5X0Y - chains C and J of the 11 polymer chains in the assembly; structure by electron microscopy, 4.69 A resolution (low resolution: residue-level contacts below are approximate; hydrogen-bond / salt-bridge calls are withheld).

# Chain C
Protein: Histone H2A
Organism: Xenopus laevis
UniProtKB: Q6AZJ8 (Q6AZJ8_XENLA); residues 1-129 here correspond to UniProt positions 2-130 (UniProt number = residue number + 1)
Chain sequence (129 residues; numbered 1 to 129; the number before each row is that of its first residue):
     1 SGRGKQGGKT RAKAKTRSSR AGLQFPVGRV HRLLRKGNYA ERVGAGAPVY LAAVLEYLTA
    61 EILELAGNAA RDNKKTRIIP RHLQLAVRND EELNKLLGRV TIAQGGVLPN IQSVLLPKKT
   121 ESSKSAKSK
Unresolved in the structure: 1-11, 119-129

# Chain J
Molecule: 167-nt DNA strand
Sequence (167 nucleotides; numbered -19 to 147; the number before each row is that of its first residue; numbers below 1 keep their minus sign (DA-19 is residue -19)):
   -19 ATCGTACTTC TCGACAAGCT ATCGGATGTA TATATCTGAC ACGTGCCTGG AGACTAGGGA
    41 GTAATCCCCT TGGCGGTTAA AACGCGGGGG ACAGCGCGTA CGTGCGTTTA AGCGGTGCTA
   101 GAGCTGTCTA CGACCAATTG AGCGGCCTCG GCACCGGGAT TCTCGAT
Unresolved in the structure: -19 to 0, 147

# Interface between chain C and chain J
Contacting residue pairs (16):
  Ala12(C) - DG32(J)
  Ala12(C) - DA33(J)
  Lys13(C) - DG32(J)
  Ala14(C) - DA31(J)
  Ala14(C) - DG32(J)
  Lys15(C) - DA31(J)
  Lys15(C) - DG32(J)
  Thr16(C) - DA31(J)
  Arg17(C) - DA31(J)
  Arg20(C) - DG32(J)
  Gly28(C) - DG30(J)
  Gly28(C) - DA31(J)
  Arg29(C) - DG30(J)
  Arg32(C) - DG30(J)
  Arg42(C) - DG39(J)
  Arg77(C) - DC20(J)
Also at the interface, not in a pair above, chain J (7 interface residues in all): DG29

# Summary
12 residues of chain C and 7 residues of chain J are in contact.
Chain C is Histone H2A (Xenopus laevis) and chain J is a 167-nt DNA strand; the structure, Complex of
Snf2-Nucleosome complex with Snf2 bound to SHL2 of the nucleosome, was determined by electron microscopy
together with 5X0X from the same study.
